Entry 8YMJ (electron microscopy, 6.60 A resolution (low resolution: residue-level contacts below are approximate; hydrogen-bond / salt-bridge calls are withheld)); this record covers chains C and D of the 80 polymer chains in the assembly.

[Chain C (and D)]
Name: Isoform S of Large envelope protein
From: Hepatitis B virus ayw/China/Tibet127/2002
Notes: chain D of this document is another copy of the same molecule, construct and numbering; everything in this record applies to it too
UniProt: Q913A6 (HBSAG_HBVC7), isoform Q913A6-3; numbering as in UniProt (aligned over 1-226)
Sequence (226 residues; each row starts with the number of its first residue):
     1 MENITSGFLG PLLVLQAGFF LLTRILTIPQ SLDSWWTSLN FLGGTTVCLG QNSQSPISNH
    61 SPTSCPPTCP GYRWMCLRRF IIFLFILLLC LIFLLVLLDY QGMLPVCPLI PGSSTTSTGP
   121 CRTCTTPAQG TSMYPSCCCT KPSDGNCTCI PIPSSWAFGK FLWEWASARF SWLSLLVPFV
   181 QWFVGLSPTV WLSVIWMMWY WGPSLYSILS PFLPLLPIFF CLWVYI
Disulfides: Cys48-Cys65, Cys121-Cys124, Cys137-Cys149, Cys139-Cys147

[Chain C / chain D interface]
Pairs across the interface (15):
  Leu42(C) - Trp74(D)
  Gly43(C) - Leu49(D)
  Gly44(C) - Leu49(D)
  Leu49(C) - Asn40(D)
  Leu49(C) - Leu42(D)
  Leu49(C) - Gly43(D)
  Leu49(C) - Gly44(D)
  Trp74(C) - Leu42(D)
  Val106(C) - Pro105(D)
  Cys107(C) - Pro105(D)
  Cys107(C) - Cys107(D)  disulfide
  Pro151(C) - Ser136(D)
  Pro151(C) - Cys138(D)
  Ile152(C) - Ser136(D)
  Cys221(C) - Pro11(D)
Other interface residues (no listed pair), chain C (15 interface residues in all): Trp36, Gly50, Ser136, Trp199, Pro217
Other interface residues (no listed pair), chain D (17 interface residues in all): Leu15, Trp36, Gly50, Arg73, Cys137, Pro151
Cross-chain cystine bridges: Cys107(C)-Cys107(D)

[In short]
The interface between chain C and chain D involves 15 residues on one side and 17 on the other, with 1
disulfide bond.
Both chains are Isoform S of Large envelope protein (Hepatitis B virus ayw/China/Tibet127/2002). Entry 8YMJ
(Cryo-EM structure of Hepatitis B virus surface antigen subviral particle with D2 symmetry) was determined by
electron microscopy (same publication as 8YMK).
